Entry 7TKE (electron microscopy, 7.10 A resolution (low resolution: residue-level contacts below are approximate; hydrogen-bond / salt-bridge calls are withheld)); this record covers chains A and D of the 27 polymer chains in the assembly.

Chain A:
Protein: ATP synthase subunit alpha
Source organism: Saccharomyces cerevisiae
UniProt: P07251 (ATPA_YEAST); residues 1-510 here correspond to UniProt positions 36-545 (UniProt number = residue number + 35)
Amino-acid sequence (510 residues; numbered 1 to 510; the number before each row is that of its first residue):
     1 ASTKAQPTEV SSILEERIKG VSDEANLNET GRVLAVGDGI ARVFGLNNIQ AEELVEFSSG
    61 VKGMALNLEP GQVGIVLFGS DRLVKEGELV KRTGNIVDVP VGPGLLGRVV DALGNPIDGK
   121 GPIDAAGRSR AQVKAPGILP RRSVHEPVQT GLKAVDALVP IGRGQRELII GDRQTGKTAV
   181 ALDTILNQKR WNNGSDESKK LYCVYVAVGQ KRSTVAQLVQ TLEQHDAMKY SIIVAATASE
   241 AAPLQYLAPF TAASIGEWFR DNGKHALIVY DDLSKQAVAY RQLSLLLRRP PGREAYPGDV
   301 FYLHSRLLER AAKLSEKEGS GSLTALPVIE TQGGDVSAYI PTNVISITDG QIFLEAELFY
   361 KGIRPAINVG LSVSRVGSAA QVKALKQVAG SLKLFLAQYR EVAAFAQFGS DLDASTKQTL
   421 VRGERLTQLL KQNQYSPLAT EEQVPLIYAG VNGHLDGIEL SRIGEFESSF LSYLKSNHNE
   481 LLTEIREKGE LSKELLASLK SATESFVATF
Unresolved in the structure: 1-8, 510

Chain D:
Protein: ATP synthase subunit beta
Source organism: Saccharomyces cerevisiae
Notes: EC 7.1.2.2
UniProt: P00830 (ATPB_YEAST); residues 1-478 here correspond to UniProt positions 34-511 (UniProt number = residue number + 33)
Amino-acid sequence (478 residues; numbered 1 to 478; the number before each row is that of its first residue):
     1 ASAAQSTPIT GKVTAVIGAI VDVHFEQSEL PAILNALEIK TPQGKLVLEV AQHLGENTVR
    61 TIAMDGTEGL VRGEKVLDTG GPISVPVGRE TLGRIINVIG EPIDERGPIK SKLRKPIHAD
   121 PPSFAEQSTS AEILETGIKV VDLLAPYARG GKIGLFGGAG VGKTVFIQEL INNIAKAHGG
   181 FSVFTGVGER TREGNDLYRE MKETGVINLE GESKVALVFG QMNEPPGARA RVALTGLTIA
   241 EYFRDEEGQD VLLFIDNIFR FTQAGSEVSA LLGRIPSAVG YQPTLATDMG LLQERITTTK
   301 KGSVTSVQAV YVPADDLTDP APATTFAHLD ATTVLSRGIS ELGIYPAVDP LDSKSRLLDA
   361 AVVGQEHYDV ASKVQETLQT YKSLQDIIAI LGMDELSEQD KLTVERARKI QRFLSQPFAV
   421 AEVFTGIPGK LVRLKDTVAS FKAVLEGKYD NIPEHAFYMV GGIEDVVAKA EKLAAEAN
Unresolved in the structure: 1-6, 476-478

How chain A and chain D interact:
Residue-residue contacts (9):
  Leu34(A) - His53(D)
  Leu34(A) - Gly55(D)
  Ala35(A) - His53(D)
  Val36(A) - Gln52(D)
  Val36(A) - His53(D)
  Gly37(A) - Ala51(D)
  Arg82(A) - Ile33(D)
  Tyr360(A) - Gln375(D)
  Tyr360(A) - Glu376(D)
Also at the interface, not in a pair above, chain A (10 interface residues in all): Asp38, Ile117, Ala238, Gln282
Also at the interface, not in a pair above, chain D (11 interface residues in all): Leu54, Ala125, Pro283, Gly290

In short:
Chain A and chain D form an interface of 10 and 11 residues respectively.
Here chain A is ATP synthase subunit alpha and chain D is ATP synthase subunit beta, both from Saccharomyces
cerevisiae. Entry 7TKE (Yeast ATP synthase State 2binding(a) with 10 mM ATP backbone model) was determined by
electron microscopy together with 7TJS, 7TJT, 7TJU, 7TJV, 7TJW, 7TJX and 30 further entries from the same
study.
